7KCT - chains A and B; structure by X-ray diffraction, 2.02 A resolution.

# Chain A (and B)
Molecule: 2-oxoglutarate carboxylase small subunit
Source organism: Hydrogenobacter thermophilus
Notes: EC 6.4.1.7; chain B of this document is another copy of the same molecule, construct and numbering; everything in this record applies to it too
UniProtKB: D3DJ42 (2OCS_HYDTT); numbering as in UniProt (aligned over 1-472)
Chain sequence (481 residues; numbered -8 to 472; the number before each row is that of its first residue; numbers below 1 keep their minus sign (Met-8 is residue -8)):
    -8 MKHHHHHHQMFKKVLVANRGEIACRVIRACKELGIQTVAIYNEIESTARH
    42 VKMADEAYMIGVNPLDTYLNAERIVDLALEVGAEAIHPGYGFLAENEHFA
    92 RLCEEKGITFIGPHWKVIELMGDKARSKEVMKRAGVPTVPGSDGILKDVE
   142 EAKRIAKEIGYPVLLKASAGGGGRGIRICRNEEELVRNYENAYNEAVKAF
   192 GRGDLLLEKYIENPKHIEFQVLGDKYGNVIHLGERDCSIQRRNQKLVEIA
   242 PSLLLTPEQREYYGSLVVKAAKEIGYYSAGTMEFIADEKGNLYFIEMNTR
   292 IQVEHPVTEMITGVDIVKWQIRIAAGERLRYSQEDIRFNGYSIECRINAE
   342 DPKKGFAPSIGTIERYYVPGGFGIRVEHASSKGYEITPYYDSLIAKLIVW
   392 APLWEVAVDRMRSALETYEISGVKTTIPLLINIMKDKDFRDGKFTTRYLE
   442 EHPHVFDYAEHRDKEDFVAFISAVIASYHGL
Unresolved in the structure: -8 to -2, 452-472
Sequence notes: initiating methionine (-8); expression tag (-7 to 0)
Bound ions: Mg2+: Glu274, Glu287 (together with ADP)
Residues lining bound ligands:
  - ADP (adenosine-5'-diphosphate): Tyr81, Gly82, Phe83, Gly161, Gly162, Gly163, Gln235, Lys236, Asn289, Arg291, Gln293, Val294, Glu295, Arg337, Asp382
  - ADP: Lys115, Val130, Leu155, Lys157, Gly161, Gly162, Gly163, Gly164, Arg165, Ile167, Glu199, Lys200, Tyr201, Ile202, Pro205, His207, Gln231, Asn234, Glu274, Ile276, Ile286, Glu287, Asn289, Thr437
  - bicarbonate ion (BCT): Asp114, Arg117, Arg193

# How chain A and chain B interact
Pairs across the interface (65; chain A residue first):
  Arg19(A) with Pro360(B); Gly361(B), hydrogen bond (side chain-backbone); Ile365(B); Ser404(B), hydrogen bond (side chain-backbone); Ala405(B); Thr408(B), hydrogen bond
  Lys22(A) with Arg403(B), hydrogen bond (backbone-side chain); Ser404(B); Glu407(B), salt bridge
  Glu23(A) with Asp400(B); Arg401(B), salt bridge; Ser404(B)
  Arg40(A) with Tyr358(B); Glu410(B), salt bridge
  Lys43(A) with Glu410(B), salt bridge
  Met44(A) with Thr408(B)
  Glu300(A) with Phe363(B)
  Gly304(A) with Phe363(B)
  Asp306(A) with Phe363(B); Arg401(B), salt bridge
  Lys309(A) with Arg401(B)
  Tyr357(A) with Ser372(B), hydrogen bond (backbone-side chain)
  Tyr358(A) with Arg40(B); Met44(B); His369(B), hydrogen bond (side chain-backbone); Ser371(B); Ser372(B)
  Val359(A) with His369(B), hydrogen bond (backbone-side chain)
  Pro360(A) with Arg19(B)
  Gly361(A) with Arg19(B), hydrogen bond (backbone-side chain); Val367(B)
  Gly362(A) with Arg366(B); Val367(B); Glu368(B)
  Phe363(A) with Glu300(B); Gly304(B); Val305(B); Asp306(B); Arg366(B)
  Ile365(A) with Arg19(B); Ile365(B)
  Arg366(A) with Gly362(B); Phe363(B)
  Val367(A) with Gly361(B); Gly362(B)
  Glu368(A) with Gly362(B)
  His369(A) with Tyr358(B), hydrogen bond (backbone-side chain); Val359(B), hydrogen bond (side chain-backbone)
  Ser371(A) with Tyr358(B)
  Ser372(A) with Tyr357(B), hydrogen bond (side chain-backbone); Tyr358(B)
  Lys373(A) with Lys373(B)
  Asp400(A) with Glu23(B)
  Arg401(A) with Glu23(B), salt bridge; Asp306(B), salt bridge; Lys309(B)
  Arg403(A) with Lys22(B), hydrogen bond (side chain-backbone)
  Ser404(A) with Arg19(B), hydrogen bond (backbone-side chain); Lys22(B), hydrogen bond (side chain-backbone); Glu23(B), hydrogen bond (side chain-backbone)
  Ala405(A) with Arg19(B)
  Glu407(A) with Lys22(B), salt bridge
  Thr408(A) with Arg19(B), hydrogen bond
  Glu410(A) with Arg40(B), salt bridge; Lys43(B), salt bridge
Also at the interface, not in a pair above, chain A (36 interface residues in all): Val305, Ala370, Val397
Also at the interface, not in a pair above, chain B (37 interface residues in all): Arg356, Ala370, Val397

# Summary
36 residues of chain A and 37 residues of chain B are in contact, with 16 hydrogen bonds and 10 salt bridges.
Among the polar pairs are Lys22(A)-Glu407(B), Glu23(A)-Arg401(B) and Arg40(A)-Glu410(B). Ligands of chain A:
ADP and bicarbonate ion. Glu274(A) and Glu287(A) coordinate Mg2+.
Chain A and chain B are both 2-oxoglutarate carboxylase small subunit (Hydrogenobacter thermophilus); the
structure, Crystal Structure of the Hydrogenobacter thermophilus 2-Oxoglutarate Carboxylase (OGC) Biotin
Carboxylase (BC) Domain Dimer in Complex ..., was determined by X-ray diffraction (same publication as 7KBL
and 7KC7).
